PDB entry 6FFH | X-ray diffraction, 2.65 A resolution | chain A

Chain A:
Protein: Metabotropic glutamate receptor 5, Endolysin
From: Homo sapiens
Notes: EC 3.2.1.17; fragment: mglur5
UniProtKB: chimeric construct of P41594, P00720: residues 569-678 from P41594 (GRM5_HUMAN) positions 569-678 (same numbers); residues 1002-1161 from P00720 positions 2-161 (UniProt number = residue number - 1000); residues 1679-1836 from P41594 (GRM5_HUMAN) positions 679-836 (UniProt number = residue number - 1000)
Chain sequence (444 residues; each row starts with the number of its first residue; note: 840 numbers in that range are skipped by the numbering (no residue carries them; nothing is unmodelled there)):
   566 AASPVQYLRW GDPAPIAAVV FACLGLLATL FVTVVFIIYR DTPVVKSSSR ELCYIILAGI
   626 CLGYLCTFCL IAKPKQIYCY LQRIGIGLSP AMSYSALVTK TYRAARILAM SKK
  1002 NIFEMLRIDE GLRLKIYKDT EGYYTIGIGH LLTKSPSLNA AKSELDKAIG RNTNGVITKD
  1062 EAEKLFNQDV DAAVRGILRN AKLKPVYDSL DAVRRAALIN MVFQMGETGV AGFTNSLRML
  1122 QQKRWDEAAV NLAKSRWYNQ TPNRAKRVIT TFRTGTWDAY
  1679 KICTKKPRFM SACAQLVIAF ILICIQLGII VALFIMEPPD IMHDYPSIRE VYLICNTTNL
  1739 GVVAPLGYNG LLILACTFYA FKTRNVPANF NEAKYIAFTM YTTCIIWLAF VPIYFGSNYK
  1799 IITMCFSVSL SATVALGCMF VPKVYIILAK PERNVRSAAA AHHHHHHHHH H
Not modelled in the structure: 566-567, 1681-1688, 1725-1727, 1833-1849
Sequence notes: expression tag (566-568, 1837-1849); engineered mutation Ala579 (Glu in P41594), Tyr667 (Asn in P41594), Ala669 (Ile in P41594), Met675 (Gly in P41594), Thr1054 (Cys54 in P00720), Ala1097 (Cys97 in P00720), Ala1742 (Thr742 in P41594), Ala1753 (Ser753 in P41594); conflict Gly1012 (Arg12 in P00720), Arg1137 (Ile137 in P00720)
Modified residues: Cys634 (S-(2-amino-2-oxoethyl)-L-cysteine; YCM)
Swiss-Prot annotation at these positions:
  - active site (Proton donor/acceptor): Glu1011, Asp1020
  - binding site (substrate): Leu1032, Phe1104, Ser1117, Asn1132
  - glycosylation: Asn1734 (N-linked (GlcNAc...) asparagine)
Disulfides: Cys644-Cys1733
Small-molecule neighbours: Fenobam (D7W; 1-(3-chlorophenyl)-3-(3-methyl-5-oxidanylidene-4H-imidazol-2-yl)urea): Gly624, Ile625, Gly628, Ile651, Ser654, Pro655, Ser658, Tyr659, Leu1744, Ile1784, Trp1785, Phe1788, Met1802, Ser1805, Val1806, Ser1809, Ala1810, Ala1813

Summary:
Ligands of chain A: Fenobam. Curated annotation (UniProt) lists active-site residues Glu1011 and Asp1020 and 4
substrate-binding residues.
Chain A is Metabotropic glutamate receptor 5, Endolysin (Homo sapiens); the structure, Crystal Structure of
mGluR5 in complex with Fenobam at 2.65 A, was determined by X-ray diffraction, deposited together with 6FFI.
